Entry 8ZP1 (electron microscopy, 2.50 A resolution); this record covers chains A and B.

# Chain A
Protein: Sodium-dependent noradrenaline transporter
Organism: Homo sapiens
UniProt: P23975 (SC6A2_HUMAN); residues 47-617 here = UniProt positions 47-617
Amino-acid sequence (571 residues; row label = number of the first residue in the row):
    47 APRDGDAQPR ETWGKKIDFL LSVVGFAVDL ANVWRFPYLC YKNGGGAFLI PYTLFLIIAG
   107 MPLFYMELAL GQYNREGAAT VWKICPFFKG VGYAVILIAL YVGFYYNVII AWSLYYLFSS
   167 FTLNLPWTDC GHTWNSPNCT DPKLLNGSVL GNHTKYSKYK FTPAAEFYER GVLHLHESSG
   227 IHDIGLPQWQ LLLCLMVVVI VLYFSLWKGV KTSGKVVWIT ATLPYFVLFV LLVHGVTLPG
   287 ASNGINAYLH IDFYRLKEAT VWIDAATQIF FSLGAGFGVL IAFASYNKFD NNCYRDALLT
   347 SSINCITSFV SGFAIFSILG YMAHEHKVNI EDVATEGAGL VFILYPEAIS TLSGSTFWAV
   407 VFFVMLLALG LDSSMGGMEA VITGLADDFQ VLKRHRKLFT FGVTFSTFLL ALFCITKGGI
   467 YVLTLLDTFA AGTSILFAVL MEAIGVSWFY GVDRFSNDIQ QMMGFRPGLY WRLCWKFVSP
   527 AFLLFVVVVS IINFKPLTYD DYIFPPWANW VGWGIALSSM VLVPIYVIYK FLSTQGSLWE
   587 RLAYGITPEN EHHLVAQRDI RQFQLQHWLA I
Disordered / not traced: 47-53, 192-200
Disulfides: C176-C185
Metal / ion sites: Na+ site 1: G71, V74, L415, D418, S419; Na+ site 2: A73, N78, S318, N350
Residues lining bound ligands:
  - Esreboxetine (A1D9Y; (2S)-2-[(S)-(2-ethoxyphenoxy)-phenyl-methyl]morpholine): F72, A73, D75, I144, A145, V148, G149, Y151, Y152, F317, S318, L319, G320, F323, V325, S419, S420, G423, A477
  - phosphatidylethanolamine (PTY): K135, Y139, I142, L143, L146, L431, D434, F435, I571, Y572, Y575, K576
UniProt features mapped onto this chain:
  - binding site (Na(+)): G71, A73, V74, N78, S318, N350, D418, S419
  - binding site ((R)-noradrenaline): D75, Y87, K88, A145, G149, F317, E382
  - binding site (dopamine): D75, A145, F317, E382
  - glycosylation (N-linked (GlcNAc...) asparagine): N184, N192, N198
  - natural variant: A457 (A457P: In ORSTI)
  - mutagenesis: F72 (F72A: Loss of norepinephrine binding), D75 (D75A: Loss of norepinephrine binding. Abolishes norepinephrine uptake; D75N: Abolishes norepinephrine uptake), K135 (K135A: Decreased homodimerization and norepinephrine transport; when associated with A-435, A-438 and A-444), V148 (V148A: Decreased norepinephrine uptake), G149 (G149A: Decreased norepinephrine uptake), Y152 (Y152A: Loss of norepinephrine binding; Y152F: Severely decreased norepinephrine uptake), N153 (N153A: Abolishes norepinephrine uptake), L232 (L232A: Decreased homodimerization and norepinephrine transport; when associated with A-235, A-459 and A-553), W235 (W235A: Decreased homodimerization and norepinephrine transport; when associated with A-232, A-459 and A-553), F317 (F317A: Loss of norepinephrine binding), G320 (G320A: Loss of norepinephrine binding), F323 (F323A: Loss of norepinephrine binding. Abolishes norepinephrine uptake), 9 further mutagenesis entries in UniProt
What the authors report for this chain:
  - binding site for phosphatidylethanolamine: K135, Y139, Y572, Y575
  - binding site for Esreboxetine: F72, V148, Y152, F323, G423
  - contacts within the chain: R81-E382, D75-Y152 (hydrogen bond)

# Chain B
Protein: Nb_BB4
Organism: Lama glama
Amino-acid sequence (120 residues; each row starts with the number of its first residue):
     1 EVQLVESGGG LVQAGGSLRL SCAASGFPVY QANMYWYRQA PGKEREWVAA IQSEGRTIYA
    61 DSVKGRFTIS RDNSKNTVYL QMNSLKPEDT AVYYCNVKDA GWASYQYDYW GQGTQVTVSS
Disordered / not traced: 1, 41-42, 120
Disulfides: C22-C95

# Interface between chain A and chain B
Pairs across the interface (55):
  P55(A) - Y105(B)
  P55(A) - Q106(B)
  R56(A) - Y105(B)
  R56(A) - Q106(B)  hydrogen bond (backbone-backbone)
  E57(A) - S104(B)
  E57(A) - Y105(B)
  T58(A) - G101(B)  hydrogen bond (side chain-backbone)
  T58(A) - W102(B)  hydrogen bond (side chain-backbone)
  T58(A) - S104(B)  hydrogen bond (side chain-backbone)
  T58(A) - Q106(B)
  W59(A) - W102(B)
  W59(A) - A103(B)
  G60(A) - W102(B)
  G60(A) - A103(B)
  K62(A) - W102(B)
  R121(A) - K98(B)  hydrogen bond (side chain-backbone)
  R121(A) - D99(B)  salt bridge
  R121(A) - Q106(B)
  S331(A) - Q106(B)  hydrogen bond (backbone-side chain)
  Y332(A) - Q106(B)
  N333(A) - W102(B)
  N333(A) - Q106(B)  hydrogen bond (backbone-side chain)
  K334(A) - N33(B)
  K334(A) - S53(B)
  K334(A) - E54(B)  salt bridge
  K334(A) - D99(B)
  K334(A) - G101(B)
  K334(A) - W102(B)
  F335(A) - N33(B)
  F335(A) - Y35(B)
  F335(A) - K98(B)
  F335(A) - D99(B)  hydrogen bond (backbone-side chain)
  D336(A) - N33(B)
  D336(A) - Q52(B)
  D336(A) - E54(B)
  D336(A) - R56(B)  salt bridge
  N337(A) - W102(B)
  Q506(A) - W47(B)
  Q506(A) - I58(B)
  Q506(A) - Y59(B)
  Q506(A) - D61(B)  hydrogen bond
  Q507(A) - Y35(B)  hydrogen bond (backbone-side chain)
  Q507(A) - Y37(B)  hydrogen bond
  Q507(A) - W47(B)
  Q507(A) - I58(B)
  M508(A) - Y35(B)
  M508(A) - Q52(B)  hydrogen bond (backbone-side chain)
  M508(A) - R56(B)  hydrogen bond (backbone-side chain)
  M509(A) - R56(B)  hydrogen bond (backbone-side chain)
  G510(A) - I58(B)
  R512(A) - D61(B)  salt bridge
  N596(A) - E44(B)
  E597(A) - E44(B)
  H599(A) - E44(B)  salt bridge
  L600(A) - E44(B)
Interface residues without a listed pair, chain A (26 interface residues in all): K61
Interface residues without a listed pair, chain B (22 interface residues in all): Y107, D108

# Overview
The interface between chain A and chain B involves 26 residues on one side and 22 on the other, with 14
hydrogen bonds and 5 salt bridges. Among the polar pairs are R121(A)-D99(B), K334(A)-E54(B) and
D336(A)-R56(B). The paper reports a binding site for Esreboxetine at F72(A), V148(A) and Y152(A) among others;
a binding site for phosphatidylethanolamine at K135(A), Y139(A) and Y572(A) among others.
Here chain A is Sodium-dependent noradrenaline transporter (Homo sapiens) and chain B is Nb_BB4 (Lama glama).
Entry 8ZP1 (Cryo-EM structure of human norepinephrine transporter NET bound with reboxetine in an outward-open
state at a ...) was determined by electron microscopy, deposited together with 8ZOY, 8ZP2 and 8ZPB.
